PDB entry 1U4P | X-ray diffraction, 1.70 A resolution | chains A and B

Chain A (and B):
Name: Small inducible cytokine A5
Source organism: Homo sapiens
Notes: chain B of this document is another copy of the same molecule, construct and numbering; everything in this record applies to it too
UniProt: P13501 (CCL5_HUMAN); residues 1-68 here correspond to UniProt positions 24-91 (UniProt number = residue number + 23)
Sequence (68 residues; row label = number of the first residue in the row):
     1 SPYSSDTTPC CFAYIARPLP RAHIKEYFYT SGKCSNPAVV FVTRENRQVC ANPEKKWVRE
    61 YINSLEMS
Unresolved in the structure: 68 (chain B: 1, 68)
Sequence notes: engineered mutation Glu45 (Lys68 in P13501)
Disulfides: Cys10-Cys34, Cys11-Cys50
Reported in the primary citation:
  - contacts within the chain: Thr43-Glu45, His23-Glu45
  - mutagenesis - K45E: decreased binding to heparin
  - mutagenesis - Y3A: unchanged binding to heparin octasaccharide

Chain A / chain B interface:
Residue-residue contacts (46; chain A residue first):
  Tyr3(A) with Arg47(B)
  Ser4(A) with Ala13(B)
  Ser5(A) with Ala13(B); Tyr14(B); Ile15(B); Val49(B); Cys50(B), hydrogen bond (backbone-backbone)
  Asp6(A) with Arg47(B), salt bridge; Gln48(B); Val49(B); Cys50(B)
  Thr7(A) with Pro9(B); Cys10(B); Cys11(B); Val40(B); Gln48(B), hydrogen bond; Cys50(B)
  Thr8(A) with Pro9(B); Cys10(B), hydrogen bond (backbone-backbone); Phe12(B)
  Pro9(A) with Thr7(B); Thr8(B)
  Cys10(A) with Thr7(B); Thr8(B), hydrogen bond (backbone-backbone); Cys10(B), hydrophobic; Phe12(B), hydrophobic
  Cys11(A) with Thr7(B)
  Phe12(A) with Thr8(B); Cys10(B), hydrophobic; Lys33(B); Cys34(B), hydrophobic
  Ala13(A) with Ser4(B); Ser5(B)
  Tyr14(A) with Ser5(B)
  Ile15(A) with Ser5(B)
  Lys33(A) with Phe12(B)
  Cys34(A) with Phe12(B)
  Val40(A) with Thr7(B)
  Arg47(A) with Tyr3(B); Asp6(B), salt bridge
  Gln48(A) with Asp6(B); Thr7(B), hydrogen bond
  Val49(A) with Ser5(B)
  Cys50(A) with Ser5(B), hydrogen bond (backbone-backbone); Asp6(B); Thr7(B)

Summary:
The chain A/chain B interface involves 20 residues from each chain; the contacts include 6 hydrogen bonds and
2 salt bridges. Polar contacts include Asp6(A)-Arg47(B), Thr7(A)-Gln48(B) and Ser5(A)-Cys50(B). From the
paper: K45E of chain A reduces binding to heparin; contacts within the chain involving Glu45(A), Thr43(A) and
His23(A).
Chain A and chain B are both Small inducible cytokine A5 (Homo sapiens); the structure, Crystal Structure of
human RANTES mutant K45E, was determined by X-ray diffraction together with 1U4L, 1U4M and 1U4R from the same
study.
